Entry 7CAC (electron microscopy, 3.55 A resolution); this record covers chains D and E of the 5 polymer chains in the assembly.

# Chain D
Name: Light chain of H014 Fab
From: Homo sapiens
Notes: antibody fragment or engineered binder
Sequence (210 residues; row label = number of the first residue in the row):
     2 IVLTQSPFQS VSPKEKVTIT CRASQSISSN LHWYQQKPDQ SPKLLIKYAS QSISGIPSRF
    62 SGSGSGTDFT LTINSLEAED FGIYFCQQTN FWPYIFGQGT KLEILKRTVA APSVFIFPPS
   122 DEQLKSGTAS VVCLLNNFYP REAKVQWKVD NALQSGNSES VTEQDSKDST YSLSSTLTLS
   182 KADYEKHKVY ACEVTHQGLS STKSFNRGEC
Not modelled in the structure: 209-211
Disulfides: C22-C87, C134-C193

# Chain E
Name: Heavy chain of H014 Fab
From: Homo sapiens
Notes: antibody fragment or engineered binder
Sequence (223 residues; numbered 1 to 223; the number before each row is that of its first residue):
     1 EVQLVQSGAE VKKPGATVKI SCKVSGYSFS NYYIHWVKQA PGKSLEWIGY IDPFNGGTSD
    61 NLKFKGAATL TADTSTDTAY MELSSLRSED TAVYYCARSE YDPYYVMDYW GQGTTVTVSS
   121 ASTKGPSVFP LAPSSKSTSG GTAALGCLVK DYFPEPVTVS WNSGALTSGV HTFPAVLQSS
   181 GLYSLSSVVT VPSSSLGTQT YICNVNHKPS NTKVDKKVEP KSC
Not modelled in the structure: 1, 135-139, 221-223
Disulfides: C22-C96, C147-C203

# Chain D / chain E interface
Contacting residue pairs (62):
  H33(D) - Y105(E)  hydrogen bond (side chain-backbone)
  H33(D) - V106(E)
  Y35(D) - L45(E)  hydrophobic
  Y35(D) - M107(E)  hydrogen bond (side chain-backbone)
  Q37(D) - Q39(E)  hydrogen bond
  Q41(D) - Y95(E)  hydrogen bond (backbone-side chain)
  S42(D) - Y95(E)
  S42(D) - W110(E)
  S42(D) - G111(E)
  P43(D) - L45(E)  hydrophobic
  P43(D) - W110(E)
  L45(D) - V106(E)  hydrophobic
  L45(D) - M107(E)
  L45(D) - D108(E)
  K48(D) - V106(E)
  Y49(D) - Y104(E)
  F86(D) - S44(E)
  F86(D) - L45(E)
  Q88(D) - Y105(E)
  Q88(D) - M107(E)
  W93(D) - N61(E)
  W93(D) - K63(E)
  P94(D) - W47(E)  hydrophobic
  Y95(D) - W47(E)
  Y95(D) - Y105(E)
  F97(D) - V37(E)  hydrophobic
  F97(D) - L45(E)
  F97(D) - W47(E)  hydrophobic
  F97(D) - M107(E)  hydrophobic
  G98(D) - S44(E)
  Q99(D) - S44(E)
  F118(D) - L131(E)  hydrophobic
  F118(D) - A132(E)
  F118(D) - A144(E)
  F118(D) - V188(E)  hydrophobic
  P119(D) - L131(E)
  S121(D) - F129(E)
  S121(D) - P130(E)
  E123(D) - V128(E)
  E123(D) - F129(E)
  E123(D) - P130(E)
  E123(D) - K216(E)  salt bridge
  Q124(D) - F129(E)
  Q124(D) - L148(E)
  S131(D) - L148(E)
  V133(D) - L148(E)  hydrophobic
  V133(D) - S186(E)
  L135(D) - F173(E)  hydrophobic
  L135(D) - S186(E)
  L135(D) - V188(E)  hydrophobic
  N137(D) - H171(E)  hydrogen bond
  N137(D) - F173(E)
  E160(D) - Q178(E)
  V162(D) - P174(E)
  V162(D) - A175(E)
  V162(D) - V176(E)  hydrophobic
  Q165(D) - P174(E)
  S173(D) - H171(E)
  S173(D) - P174(E)
  S175(D) - F173(E)
  T177(D) - K150(E)
  T179(D) - Q178(E)
Also at the interface, not in a pair above, chain D (36 interface residues in all): N31, G100, S127
Also at the interface, not in a pair above, chain E (36 interface residues in all): E46, L62, P103, S179

# Summary
The chain D/chain E interface involves 36 residues from each chain, with 5 hydrogen bonds and 1 salt bridge.
Among the polar pairs are E123(D)-K216(E), H33(D)-Y105(E) and Y35(D)-M107(E).
Here chain D is Light chain of H014 Fab and chain E is Heavy chain of H014 Fab, both from Homo sapiens. Entry
7CAC (SARS-CoV-2 S trimer with one RBD in the open state and complexed with one H014 Fab) was determined by
electron microscopy (same publication as 7CAB, 7CAI, 7CAK and 7CAH).
